Entry 3THO (X-ray diffraction, 2.61 A resolution); this record covers chains A and B.

# Chain A
Molecule: Probable DNA double-strand break repair Rad50 ATPase
Organism: Thermotoga maritima
Notes: fragment: nucleotide binding domain, and 686-852
Reference sequence: Q9X1X1 (RAD50_THEMA); residue numbers follow UniProt; this construct covers 1-190, 686-852
Sequence (382 residues; each row starts with the number of its first residue; note: 487 numbers in that range are skipped by the numbering (no residue carries them; nothing is unmodelled there); numbers below 1 keep their minus sign (His-16 is residue -16)):
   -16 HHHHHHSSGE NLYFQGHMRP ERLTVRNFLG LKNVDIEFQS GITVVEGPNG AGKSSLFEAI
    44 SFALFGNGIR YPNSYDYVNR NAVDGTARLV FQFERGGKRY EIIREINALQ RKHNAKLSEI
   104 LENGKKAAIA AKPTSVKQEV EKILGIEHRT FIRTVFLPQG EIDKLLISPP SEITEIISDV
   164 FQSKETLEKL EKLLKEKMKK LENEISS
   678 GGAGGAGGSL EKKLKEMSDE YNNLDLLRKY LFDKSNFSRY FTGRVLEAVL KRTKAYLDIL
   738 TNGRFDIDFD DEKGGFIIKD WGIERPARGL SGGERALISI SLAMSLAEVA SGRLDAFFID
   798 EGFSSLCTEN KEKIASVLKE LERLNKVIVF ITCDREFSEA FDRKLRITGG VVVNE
Unresolved in the structure: -16 to -2, 678-685, 851-852
Disulfides: Cys804-Cys830
Differences from the reference sequence: expression tag (-16 to 0); linker (678-685); engineered mutation Cys804 (Asp in Q9X1X1), Cys830 (His in Q9X1X1)
Metal / ion sites: Mg2+: Glu798 (together with ADP)
Ligand contacts: ADP (adenosine-5'-diphosphate): Leu12, Gly13, Pro31, Asn32, Gly33, Ala34, Gly35, Lys36, Ser37, Ser38, Arg53, Tyr54, Asp59, Tyr60, Val61, Asn62, Arg63, Asn64, Glu798
From the paper describing this entry:
  - mutagenesis - D804C/H830C: decreased catalytic activity on ATP

# Chain B
Molecule: Exonuclease, putative
Organism: Thermotoga maritima
Reference sequence: Q9X1X0 (Q9X1X0_THEMA); residues 7-385 here = UniProt positions 7-385
Sequence (379 residues; numbered 7 to 385; the number before each row is that of its first residue):
     7 MKILHTSDWH LGVTSWTSSR PVDRREELKK ALDKVVEEAE KREVDLILLT GDLLHSRNNP
    67 SVVALHDLLD YLKRMMRTAP VVVLPGNQDW KGLKLFGNFV TSISSDITFV MSFEPVDVEA
   127 KRGQKVRILP FPYPDESEAL RKNEGDFRFF LESRLNKLYE EALKKEDFAI FMGHFTVEGL
   187 AGYAGIEQGR EIIINRALIP SVVDYAALGH IHSFREIQKQ PLTIYPGSLI RIDFGEEADE
   247 KGAVFVELKR GEPPRYERID ASPLPLKTLY YKKIDTSALK SIRDSCRNFP GYVRVVYEED
   307 SGILPDLMGE IDNLVKIERK SRREIEEVLR ESPEEFKEEL DKLDYFELFK EYLKKREENH
   367 EKLLKILDEL LDEVKKSEA
Unresolved in the structure: 144-147, 188-194, 384-385
Differences from the reference sequence: conflict Met7 (Leu in Q9X1X0); engineered mutation Gln94 (His in Q9X1X0), Ser291 (Phe in Q9X1X0)
Metal / ion sites: Mn2+ site 1: Asp14, His16, Asp58; Mn2+ site 2: Asp58, Asn93, His180, His216

# Chain A / chain B interface
Pairs across the interface (54):
  Gln165(A) - Tyr351(B)
  Leu170(A) - Tyr351(B)  hydrophobic
  Lys172(A) - Val380(B)
  Leu173(A) - Leu377(B)  hydrophobic
  Leu176(A) - Leu376(B)  hydrophobic
  Leu176(A) - Glu379(B)
  Leu177(A) - Leu376(B)  hydrophobic
  Lys180(A) - Leu376(B)
  Asn700(A) - Leu369(B)
  Leu701(A) - Ile372(B)  hydrophobic
  Leu703(A) - Glu363(B)
  Leu704(A) - Leu369(B)  hydrophobic
  Leu704(A) - Ile372(B)  hydrophobic
  Leu704(A) - Leu373(B)
  Tyr707(A) - Phe355(B)
  Tyr707(A) - Leu359(B)  hydrophobic
  Tyr707(A) - Arg362(B)
  Tyr707(A) - Glu363(B)
  Leu708(A) - Phe355(B)  hydrophobic
  Asn713(A) - Tyr358(B)
  Phe714(A) - Tyr351(B)
  Phe714(A) - Phe355(B)  hydrophobic
  Phe714(A) - Tyr358(B)  hydrophobic
  Ser715(A) - Tyr351(B)
  Tyr717(A) - Leu354(B)  hydrophobic
  Tyr717(A) - Tyr358(B)  hydrophobic
  Tyr717(A) - Lys361(B)
  Phe718(A) - Leu349(B)
  Phe718(A) - Tyr351(B)  hydrophobic
  Ala725(A) - Leu349(B)  hydrophobic
  Lys728(A) - Glu330(B)
  Arg729(A) - Val334(B)
  Arg729(A) - Phe342(B)
  Arg729(A) - Glu345(B)  salt bridge
  Ala732(A) - Leu335(B)  hydrophobic
  Tyr733(A) - Leu335(B)  hydrophobic
  Asp735(A) - Ser327(B)
  Asn739(A) - Lys322(B)
  Asn739(A) - Glu324(B)
  Asn739(A) - Arg325(B)  hydrogen bond (backbone-backbone)
  Trp758(A) - Tyr303(B)
  Trp758(A) - Pro311(B)
  Trp758(A) - Ile323(B)  hydrophobic
  Glu785(A) - Phe342(B)
  Glu785(A) - Leu346(B)
  Val786(A) - Leu346(B)
  Ser788(A) - Leu346(B)
  Glu806(A) - Thr23(B)
  Ser813(A) - Arg196(B)
  Lys816(A) - Arg196(B)
  Glu817(A) - Arg196(B)  salt bridge
  Arg820(A) - Arg196(B)
  Glu836(A) - Asn64(B)
  Asp839(A) - Ser143(B)
Interface residues without a listed pair, chain A (43 interface residues in all): Phe164, Thr169, Arg721, Val722, Lys731, Gly740, Leu821
Interface residues without a listed pair, chain B (37 interface residues in all): Ile331, Asp350, Phe352, Lys368
The authors on this interface:
  - pairs named by the authors: Glu836(A)-Asn64(B)
  - interface residues, chain A: Tyr707(A), Phe714(A), Tyr717(A), Phe718(A), Trp758(A)
  - interface residues, chain B: Tyr351(B), Phe352(B), Phe355(B), Tyr358(B)

# Overview
Chain A and chain B form an interface of 43 and 37 residues respectively, with 1 hydrogen bond and 2 salt
bridges. Polar pairs include Arg729(A)-Glu345(B), Glu817(A)-Arg196(B) and Asn739(A)-Arg325(B). The authors
report a contact between Glu836(A) and Asn64(B). From the paper: D804C/H830C of chain A reduce catalytic
activity on ATP; interface residues Tyr707(A), Phe714(A) and Tyr351(B) among others.
Here chain A is Probable DNA double-strand break repair Rad50 ATPase and chain B is Exonuclease, putative,
both from Thermotoga maritima. Entry 3THO (Crystal structure of Mre11:Rad50 in its ATP/ADP bound state) was
determined by X-ray diffraction, deposited together with 3THN.
